3GR8 - chain A; structure by X-ray diffraction, 2.50 A resolution.

# Chain A
Name: NADPH dehydrogenase
Source organism: Geobacillus kaustophilus
Notes: EC 1.6.99.1
Reference sequence: Q5KXG9 (NAMA_GEOKA); residues 1-340 here = UniProt positions 1-340
Chain sequence (340 residues; row label = number of the first residue in the row):
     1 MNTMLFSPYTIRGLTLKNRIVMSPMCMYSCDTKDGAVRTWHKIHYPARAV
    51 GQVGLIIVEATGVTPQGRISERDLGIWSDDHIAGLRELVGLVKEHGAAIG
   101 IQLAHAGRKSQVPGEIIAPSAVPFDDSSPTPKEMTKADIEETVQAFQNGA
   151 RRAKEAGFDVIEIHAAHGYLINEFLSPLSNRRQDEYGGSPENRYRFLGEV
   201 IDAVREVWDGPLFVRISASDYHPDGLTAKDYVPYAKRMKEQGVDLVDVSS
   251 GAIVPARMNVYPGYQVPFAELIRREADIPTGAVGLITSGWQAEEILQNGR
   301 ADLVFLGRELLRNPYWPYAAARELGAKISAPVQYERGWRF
Residues lining bound ligands: FMN (flavin mononucleotide): S23, P24, M25, C26, A60, Q102, H164, H167, R215, V283, G284, L285, I286, F305, L306, G307, R308, Q333, R336

# Overview
Bound to chain A: flavin mononucleotide.
Chain A is NADPH dehydrogenase (Geobacillus kaustophilus); the structure, Structure of OYE from Geobacillus
kaustophilus, orthorhombic crystal form, was determined by X-ray diffraction together with 3GR7 from the same
study.
